PDB entry 6V4U | electron microscopy, 3.80 A resolution | chains C and B of the 3 polymer chains in the assembly

== Chain C ==
Protein: WD repeat-containing protein 41
From: Homo sapiens
Reference sequence: Q9HAD4 (WDR41_HUMAN); residue numbers follow UniProt; this construct covers 1-459
Chain sequence (459 residues; numbered 1 to 459; the number before each row is that of its first residue):
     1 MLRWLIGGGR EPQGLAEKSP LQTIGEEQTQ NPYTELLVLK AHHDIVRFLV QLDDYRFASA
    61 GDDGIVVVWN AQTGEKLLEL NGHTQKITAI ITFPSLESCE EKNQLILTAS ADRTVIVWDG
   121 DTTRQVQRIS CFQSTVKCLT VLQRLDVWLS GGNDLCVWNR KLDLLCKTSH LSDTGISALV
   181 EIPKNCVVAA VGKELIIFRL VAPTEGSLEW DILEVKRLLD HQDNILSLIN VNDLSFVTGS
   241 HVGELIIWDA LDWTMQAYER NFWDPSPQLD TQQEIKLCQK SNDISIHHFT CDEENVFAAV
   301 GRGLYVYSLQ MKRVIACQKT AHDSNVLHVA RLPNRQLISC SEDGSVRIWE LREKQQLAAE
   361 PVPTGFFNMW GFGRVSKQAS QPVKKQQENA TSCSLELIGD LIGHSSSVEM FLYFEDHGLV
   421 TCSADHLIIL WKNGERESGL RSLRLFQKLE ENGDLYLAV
Not modelled in the structure: 1-33, 95-102, 214-219, 258-276, 281, 315-320, 354-398, 438-442, 453-459
Curated features (UniProtKB/Swiss-Prot):
  - mutagenesis: Ser438 (S438A: No effect on interaction with SMCR8), Arg441 (R441A: No effect on interaction with SMCR8), Ser442 (S442A: No effect on interaction with SMCR8), Leu445 (L445R: Reduces interaction with the C9ORF72-SMCR8 complex; when associated with R-449. No effect on interaction with SMCR8), Phe446 (F446R: No effect on interaction with SMCR8), Leu449 (L449R: Reduces interaction with the C9ORF72-SMCR8 complex; when associated with R-445. No effect on interaction with SMCR8)

== Chain B ==
Protein: Guanine nucleotide exchange protein SMCR8
From: Homo sapiens
Reference sequence: Q8TEV9 (SMCR8_HUMAN); residues 1-937 here = UniProt positions 1-937
Chain sequence (937 residues; row label = number of the first residue in the row):
     1 MISAPDVVAF TKEEEYEEEP YNEPALPEEY SVPLFPFASQ GANPWSKLSG AKFSRDFILI
    61 SEFSEQVGPQ PLLTIPNDTK VFGTFDLNYF SLRIMSVDYQ ASFVGHPPGS AYPKLNFVED
   121 SKVVLGDSKE GAFAYVHHLT LYDLEARGFV RPFCMAYISA DQHKIMQQFQ ELSAEFSRAS
   181 ECLKTGNRKA FAGELEKKLK DLDYTRTVLH TETEIQKKAN DKGFYSSQAI EKANELASVE
   241 KSIIEHQDLL KQIRSYPHRK LKGHDLCPGE MEHIQDQASQ ASTTSNPDES ADTDLYTCRP
   301 AYTPKLIKAK STKCFDKKLK TLEELCDTEY FTQTLAQLSH IEHMFRGDLC YLLTSQIDRA
   361 LLKQQHITNF LFEDFVEVDD RMVEKQESIP SKPSQDRPPS SSLEECPIPK VLISVGSYKS
   421 SVESVLIKME QELGDEEYKE VEVTELSSFD PQENLDYLDM DMKGSISSGE SIEVLGTEKS
   481 TSVLSKSDSQ ASLTVPLSPQ VVRSKAVSHR TISEDSIEVL STCPSEALIP DDFKASYPSA
   541 INEEESYPDG NEGAIRFQAS ISPPELGETE EGSIENTPSQ IDSSCCIGKE SDGQLVLPST
   601 PAHTHSDEDG VVSSPPQRHR QKDQGFRVDF SVENANPSSR DNSCEGFPAY ELDPSHLLAS
   661 RDISKTSLDN YSDTTSYVSS VASTSSDRIP SAYPAGLSSD RHKKRAGQNA LKFIRQYPFA
   721 HPAIYSLLSG RTLVVLGEDE AIVRKLVTAL AIFVPSYGCY AKPVKHWASS PLHIMDFQKW
   781 KLIGLQRVAS PAGAGTLHAL SRYSRYTSIL DLDNKTLRCP LYRGTLVPRL ADHRTQIKRG
   841 STYYLHVQSM LTQLCSKAFL YTFCHHLHLP THDKETEELV ASRQMSFLKL TLGLVNEDVR
   901 VVQYLAELLK LHYMQESPGT SHPMLRFDYV PSFLYKI
Not modelled in the structure: 1-53, 66-73, 100-118, 139-146, 161-164, 220-222, 254-319, 361-362, 384-705, 789-805, 869-878, 919-922
Curated features (UniProtKB/Swiss-Prot):
  - modified residue: Ser402 (Phosphoserine), Ser417 (Phosphoserine), Ser468 (Phosphoserine), Ser471 (Phosphoserine), Ser489 (Phosphoserine), Ser492 (Phosphoserine), Ser498 (Phosphoserine), Ser790 (Phosphoserine), Thr796 (Phosphothreonine)
  - mutagenesis: Arg147 (R147A: Loss of C9ORF72-SMCR8 complex-mediated stimulation of RAB8A and RAB11A GTPase activity), Ser402 (S402A: Impaired autophagosome maturation; when associated with A-796; S402D: Phosphomimetic mutant; able to promote autophagosome maturation; when associated with D-796), Thr796 (T796A: Impaired autophagosome maturation; when associated with A-402; T796D: Phosphomimetic mutant; able to promote autophagosome maturation; when associated with D-402)
What the authors report for this chain:
  - catalytic residues: Arg147 (by similarity / conservation)

== Interface between chain C and chain B ==
Pairs across the interface (17; chain C residue first):
  Thr34(C) with Arg926(B); Phe927(B), hydrogen bond (side chain-backbone)
  Glu35(C) with Leu925(B), hydrogen bond (side chain-backbone); Arg926(B); Phe927(B)
  Leu36(C) with Met924(B); Leu925(B)
  Leu37(C) with Pro923(B)
  Val38(C) with Phe777(B); Pro923(B), hydrogen bond (backbone-backbone)
  Leu427(C) with Gln778(B)
  Leu443(C) with Tyr806(B), hydrogen bond (backbone-backbone); Thr807(B); Ser932(B), hydrogen bond (backbone-side chain)
  Leu445(C) with His773(B); Asp776(B); Phe777(B), hydrophobic
Other interface residues (no listed pair), chain C (14 interface residues in all): Lys40, Glu435, Arg444, Lys448, Leu449, Glu451
Other interface residues (no listed pair), chain B (17 interface residues in all): Arg381, Val383, Leu736, Ile774, Tyr929
From the paper, about this interface:
  - interface residues, chain C: Glu35(C)
  - interface residues, chain B: Thr807(B), Lys910(B)

== In short ==
The interface between chain C and chain B involves 14 residues on one side and 17 on the other; the contacts
include 5 hydrogen bonds. Polar contacts include Thr34(C)-Phe927(B), Glu35(C)-Leu925(B) and
Leu443(C)-Ser932(B). From the paper: the catalytic residue Arg147(B); interface residues Glu35(C) and
Thr807(B) among others.
Here chain C is WD repeat-containing protein 41 and chain B is Guanine nucleotide exchange protein SMCR8, both
from Homo sapiens. Entry 6V4U (Cryo-EM structure of SMCR8-C9orf72-WDR41 complex) was determined by electron
microscopy.
